PDB entry 8SKV | electron microscopy, 3.10 A resolution | chains A and a of the 8 polymer chains in the assembly

== Chain A ==
Protein: Immunoglobulin heavy constant alpha 1
Organism: Homo sapiens
UniProt: P01876 (IGHA1_HUMAN); residues 120-472 here correspond to UniProt positions 1-353 (UniProt number = residue number - 119)
Chain sequence (353 residues; numbered 120 to 472; the number before each row is that of its first residue):
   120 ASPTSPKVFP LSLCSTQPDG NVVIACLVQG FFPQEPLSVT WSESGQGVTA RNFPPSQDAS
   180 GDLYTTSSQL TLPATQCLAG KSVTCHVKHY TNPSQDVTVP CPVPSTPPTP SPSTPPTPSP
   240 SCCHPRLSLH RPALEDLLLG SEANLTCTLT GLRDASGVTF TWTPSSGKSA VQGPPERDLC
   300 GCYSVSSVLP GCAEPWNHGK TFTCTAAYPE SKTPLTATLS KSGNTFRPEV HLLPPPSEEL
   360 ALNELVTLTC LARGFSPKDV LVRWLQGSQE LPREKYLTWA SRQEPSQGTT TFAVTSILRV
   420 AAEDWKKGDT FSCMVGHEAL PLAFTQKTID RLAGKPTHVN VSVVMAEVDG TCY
Unresolved in the structure: 120-241, 466-472
Disulfides: Cys266-Cys323, Cys369-Cys432
Covalently attached groups: N-acetylglucosamine (NAG) linked to Asn263
UniProt features mapped onto this chain:
  - glycosylation: Ser224 (O-linked (GalNAc...) serine), Thr225 (O-linked (GalNAc...) threonine), Thr228 (O-linked (GalNAc...) threonine), Ser230 (O-linked (GalNAc...) serine), Ser232 (O-linked (GalNAc...) serine), Thr233 (O-linked (GalNAc...) threonine), Thr236 (O-linked (GalNAc...) threonine), Ser238 (O-linked (GalNAc...) serine), Ser240 (O-linked (GalNAc...) serine), Asn263 (N-linked (GlcNAc...) (complex) asparagine)
From the paper describing this entry:
  - specificity-determining residues: Arg346, Leu441 (by similarity / conservation)

== Chain a ==
Protein: IgA receptor
Organism: Streptococcus pyogenes serotype M4
UniProt: P13050 (ARP4_STRPY); residues 1-315 here correspond to UniProt positions 42-356 (UniProt number = residue number + 41)
Chain sequence (321 residues; row label = number of the first residue in the row):
     1 AEIKKPQADS AWNWPKEYNA LLKENEELKV EREKYLSYAD DKEKDPQYRA LMGENQDLRK
    61 REGQYQDKIE ELEKERKEKQ ERQEQLERQY QIEADKHYQE QQKKHQQEQQ QLEAEKQKLA
   121 KDKQISDASR QGLSRDLEAS RAAKKELEAE HQKLKEEKQI SDASRQGLSR DLEASREAKK
   181 KVEADLAALT AEHQKLKEDK QISDASRQGL SRDLEASREA KKKVEADLAE ANSKLQALEK
   241 LNKELEEGKK LSEKEKAELQ ARLEAEAKAL KEQLAKQAEE LAKLKGNQTP NAKVAPQANR
   301 SRSAMTQQKR TLPSTHHHHH H
Unresolved in the structure: 1-44, 74-321
Sequence notes: expression tag (316-321)
UniProt features mapped onto this chain:
  - motif: Leu312 to Thr315 (LPXTG sorting signal)
  - modified residue: Thr315 (Pentaglycyl murein peptidoglycan amidated threonine)
From the paper describing this entry:
  - self-association interface (contacts with another copy of this molecule); pairs are residue here / residue on that copy: Glu54-Asn55 (hydrogen bond), Tyr65-Gln66 (hydrogen bond), Tyr48, Leu51, Ile69, Leu72

== How chain A and chain a interact ==
Contacting residue pairs (17):
  Glu389(A) - Gln47(a)  hydrogen bond
  Met433(A) - Ala50(a)  hydrophobic
  Leu441(A) - Arg49(a)  hydrogen bond (backbone-side chain)
  Phe443(A) - Pro46(a)  hydrophobic
  Phe443(A) - Arg49(a)
  Phe443(A) - Ala50(a)
  Thr444(A) - Ala50(a)
  Thr444(A) - Gly53(a)
  Thr444(A) - Glu54(a)
  Thr444(A) - Asp57(a)  hydrogen bond
  Gln445(A) - Gln47(a)
  Gln445(A) - Ala50(a)
  Gln445(A) - Leu51(a)
  Gln445(A) - Glu54(a)
  Lys446(A) - Glu54(a)
  Lys446(A) - Arg61(a)
  Thr447(A) - Glu54(a)  hydrogen bond
Other interface residues (no listed pair), chain A (11 interface residues in all): Leu257, Leu258, Ser387
Other interface residues (no listed pair), chain a (11 interface residues in all): Met52, Leu58
Interface features reported in the paper:
  - pairs named by the authors: Glu389(A)-Gln47(a), Leu441(A)-Arg49(a)
  - interface residues, chain A: Phe443(A), Thr444(A), Gln445(A), Thr447(A)
  - interface residues, chain a: Arg49(a), Glu54(a)
  - hot spots on chain a (mutagenesis) - K68A (Kd 156 nM): decreased binding to Immunoglobulin heavy constant alpha 1 (chain A)

== Summary ==
Chain A and chain a each contribute 11 residues to their interface; the contacts include 4 hydrogen bonds.
Among the polar pairs are Glu389(A)-Gln47(a), Leu441(A)-Arg49(a) and Thr444(A)-Asp57(a). The paper describes
contacts between Glu389(A) and Gln47(a) and Leu441(A) and Arg49(a). The paper reports that K68A of chain a
reduces binding to Immunoglobulin heavy constant alpha 1 (chain A); interface residues Phe443(A), Thr444(A)
and Arg49(a) among others.
Here chain A is Immunoglobulin heavy constant alpha 1 (Homo sapiens) and chain a is IgA receptor
(Streptococcus pyogenes serotype M4). Entry 8SKV (Structure of human SIgA1 in complex with Streptococcus
pyogenes protein M4 (Arp4)) was determined by electron microscopy together with 8SKU from the same study.
